Entry 8CMA (X-ray diffraction, 3.29 A resolution); this record covers chains H and E of the 3 polymer chains in the assembly.

Chain H:
Name: BA.4/5-35 heavy chain
From: Homo sapiens
Amino-acid sequence (223 residues; each row starts with the number of its first residue):
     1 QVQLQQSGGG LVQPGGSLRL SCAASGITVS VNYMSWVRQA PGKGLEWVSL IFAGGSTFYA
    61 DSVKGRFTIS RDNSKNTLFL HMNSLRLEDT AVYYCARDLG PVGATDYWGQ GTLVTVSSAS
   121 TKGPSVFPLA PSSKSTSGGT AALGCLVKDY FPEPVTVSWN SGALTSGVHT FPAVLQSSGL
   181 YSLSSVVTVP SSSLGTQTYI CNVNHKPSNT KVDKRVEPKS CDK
Unresolved in the structure: 134-138, 220-223
Disulfides: Cys-22/Cys-95, Cys-145/Cys-201

Chain E:
Name: Spike protein S1
From: Severe acute respiratory syndrome coronavirus 2
Reference sequence: P0DTC2 (SPIKE_SARS2); residues 333-526 here = UniProt positions 333-526
Amino-acid sequence (202 residues; row label = number of the first residue in the row):
   327 HHHHHHTNLC PFGEVFNATR FASVYAWNRK RISNCVADYS VLYNSASFST FKCYGVSPTK
   387 LNDLCFTNVY ADSFVIRGDE VRQIAPGQTG KIADYNYKLP DDFTGCVIAW NSNNLDSKVG
   447 GNYNYRYRLF RKSNLKPFER DISTEIYQAG SKPCNGVEGF NCYFPLQSYG FQPTNGVGYQ
   507 PYRVVVLSFE LLHAPATVCG KK
Unresolved in the structure: 327-333, 518-528
Sequence notes: expression tag (327-332, 527-528); variant Arg-452 (Leu in P0DTC2), Lys-478 (Thr in P0DTC2)
Disulfides: Cys-336/Cys-361, Cys-379/Cys-432, Cys-480/Cys-488
Covalent attachments: N-acetylglucosamine (NAG) linked to Asn-343
Curated features (UniProtKB/Swiss-Prot):
  - region: Arg-403 to Asp-405 (Integrin-binding motif), Asn-448 to Tyr-451, Tyr-453 to Phe-456 (Immunodominant HLA epitope recognized by the CD8+)
  - glycosylation: Asn-343 (N-linked (GlcNAc...) (complex) asparagine)
  - natural variant: Gly-339 (G339D: In strain: Omicron/BA.1, Omicron/BA.2 and 4 more; G339H: In strain: Omicron/BA.2.75, Omicron/XBB.1.5 and 1 more), Arg-346 (R346K: In strain: Mu/B.1.621; R346T: In strain: Omicron/BQ.1.1, Omicron/XBB.1.5 and 1 more), Leu-368 (L368I: In strain: Omicron/XBB.1.5, Omicron/EG.5.1), Ser-371 (S371F: In strain: Omicron/BA.2, Omicron/BA.2.12.1 and 6 more; S371L: In strain: Omicron/BA.1), Ser-373 (S373P: In strain: Omicron/BA.1, Omicron/BA.2 and 7 more), Ser-375 (S375F: In strain: Omicron/BA.1, Omicron/BA.2 and 7 more), Thr-376 (T376A: In strain: Omicron/BA.2, Omicron/BA.2.12.1 and 5 more), Asp-405 (D405N: In strain: Omicron/BA.2, Omicron/BA.2.12.1 and 6 more), Arg-408 (R408S: In strain: Omicron/BA.2, Omicron/BA.2.12.1 and 6 more), Lys-417 (K417N: In strain: Beta/B.1.351, Omicron/BA.1 and 8 more; K417T: In strain: Gamma/P.1), Asn-440 (N440K: In strain: Omicron/BA.1, Omicron/BA.2 and 7 more), Lys-444 (K444T: In strain: Omicron/BQ.1.1), 16 further natural variant entries in UniProt
  - mutagenesis: Asn-343 (N343Q: Reduced viral infectivity), Tyr-453 (Y453F: Decreased HLA binding to NF9 epitope. Increased binding affinity to human ACE2), Ala-475 (A475V: Increased resistance to neutralizing antibodies), Val-483 (V483A: Increased resistance to neutralizing antibodies), Glu-484 (E484D: Increased replication in human TMEM106B overexpressing cells), Phe-490 (F490L: Increased resistance to neutralizing antibodies and human covalescent sera neutralization), Gln-493 (Q493N: Reduced host ACE2-binding affinity in vitro; Q493Y: Reduced host ACE2-binding affinity in vitro), Asn-501 (N501T: Reduced host ACE2-binding affinity in vitro; N501Y: Increased binding affinity to human ACE2), His-519 (H519P: Increased resistance to human covalescent sera neutralization)
Reported in the primary citation:
  - mutagenesis - A475V, G476S: decreased binding to BA.4/5-35 heavy chain (chain H)
  - mutagenesis - L455F/F456L: abolished binding to BA.4/5-35 heavy chain (chain H)

Chain H / chain E interface:
Contacting residue pairs (34):
  Gly-26(H) / Gly-476(E)
  Gly-26(H) / Ser-477(E)
  Thr-28(H) / Ala-475(E)  hydrogen bond (side chain-backbone)
  Val-31(H) / Tyr-473(E)  hydrogen bond (backbone-side chain)
  Val-31(H) / Gln-474(E)
  Asn-32(H) / Ala-475(E)  hydrogen bond (side chain-backbone)
  Tyr-33(H) / Tyr-421(E)
  Tyr-33(H) / Leu-455(E)  hydrogen bond (side chain-backbone)
  Tyr-33(H) / Phe-456(E)  hydrophobic
  Phe-52(H) / Gly-416(E)
  Phe-52(H) / Lys-417(E)
  Phe-52(H) / Asp-420(E)
  Phe-52(H) / Tyr-421(E)
  Ala-53(H) / Tyr-421(E)  hydrogen bond (backbone-side chain)
  Ala-53(H) / Arg-457(E)
  Ala-53(H) / Lys-458(E)
  Ala-53(H) / Tyr-473(E)
  Gly-54(H) / Tyr-421(E)  hydrogen bond (backbone-side chain)
  Gly-54(H) / Lys-458(E)
  Gly-54(H) / Ser-459(E)
  Gly-54(H) / Asn-460(E)  hydrogen bond (backbone-side chain)
  Ser-56(H) / Asp-420(E)  hydrogen bond
  Ser-56(H) / Asn-460(E)
  Phe-58(H) / Thr-415(E)
  Phe-58(H) / Gly-416(E)
  Arg-97(H) / Asn-487(E)  hydrogen bond
  Arg-97(H) / Tyr-489(E)  hydrogen bond
  Leu-99(H) / Tyr-489(E)
  Pro-101(H) / Leu-455(E)
  Pro-101(H) / Gln-493(E)
  Val-102(H) / Phe-456(E)  hydrophobic
  Val-102(H) / Tyr-489(E)  hydrophobic
  Val-102(H) / Gln-493(E)
  Tyr-107(H) / Phe-486(E)  hydrophobic
Also at the interface, not in a pair above, chain H (20 interface residues in all): Val-2, Ile-27, Ser-30, Gly-55, Asp-106

Summary:
The chain H/chain E interface involves 20 residues from each chain, with 10 hydrogen bonds. Polar pairs
include Thr-28(H)/Ala-475(E), Val-31(H)/Tyr-473(E) and Asn-32(H)/Ala-475(E). The paper reports that A475V and
G476S of chain E reduce binding to BA.4/5-35 heavy chain (chain H); L455F/F456L of chain E abolish binding to
BA.4/5-35 heavy chain (chain H).
Here chain H is BA.4/5-35 heavy chain (Homo sapiens) and chain E is Spike protein S1 (Severe acute respiratory
syndrome coronavirus 2). Entry 8CMA (SARS-CoV-2 Delta-RBD complexed with BA.4/5-35 Fab) was determined by
X-ray diffraction.
